PDB entry 3SUS | X-ray diffraction, 1.80 A resolution | chain A

Chain A:
Protein: Beta-hexosaminidase
Notes: EC 3.2.1.52
Reference sequence: D0VX21 (D0VX21_PAESP); residues -2 to 502 here correspond to UniProt positions 1-505 (UniProt number = residue number + 3)
Chain sequence (525 residues; each row starts with the number of its first residue; numbers below 1 keep their minus sign (Met-22 is residue -22)):
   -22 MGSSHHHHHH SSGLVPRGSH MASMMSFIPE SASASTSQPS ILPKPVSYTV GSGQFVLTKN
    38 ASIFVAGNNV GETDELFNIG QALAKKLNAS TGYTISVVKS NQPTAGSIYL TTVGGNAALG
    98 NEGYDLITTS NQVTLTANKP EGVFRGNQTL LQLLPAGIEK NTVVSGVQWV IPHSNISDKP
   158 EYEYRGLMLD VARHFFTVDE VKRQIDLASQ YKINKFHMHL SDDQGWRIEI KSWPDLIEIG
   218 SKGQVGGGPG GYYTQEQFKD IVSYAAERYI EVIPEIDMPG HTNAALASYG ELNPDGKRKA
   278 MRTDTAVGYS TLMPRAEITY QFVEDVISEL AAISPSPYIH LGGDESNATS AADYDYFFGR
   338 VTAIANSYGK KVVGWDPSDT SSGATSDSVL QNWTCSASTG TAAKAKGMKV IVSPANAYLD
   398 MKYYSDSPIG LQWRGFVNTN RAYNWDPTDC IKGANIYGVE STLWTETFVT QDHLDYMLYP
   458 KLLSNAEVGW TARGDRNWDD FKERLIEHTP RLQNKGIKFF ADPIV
Unresolved in the structure: -22 to -17, -1 to 13
Sequence notes: expression tag (-22 to -3)
Disulfides: Cys372-Cys427
Ligand contacts: Gal-NAG-thiazoline (GNL; (3aR,5R,6R,7R,7aR)-5-(hydroxymethyl)-2-methyl-5,6,7,7a-tetrahydro-3aH-pyrano[3,2-d][1,3]thiazole-6,7-diol): Arg170, Asp199, His258, Val284, Asp321, Glu322, Trp352, Trp370, Tyr395, Asp397, Met398, Leu408, Trp410, Trp441, Glu443

In short:
Ligands of chain A: Gal-NAG-thiazoline.
Chain A is Beta-hexosaminidase; the structure, Crystal structure of beta-hexosaminidase from Paenibacillus sp.
TS12 in complex with Gal-NAG-thiazoline, was determined by X-ray diffraction (same publication as 3SUR, 3SUT,
3SUU, 3SUV and 3SUW).
